Entry 4B8A (X-ray diffraction, 2.40 A resolution); this record covers chains A and B.

Chain A:
Protein: General negative regulator of transcription subunit 1
Source organism: Saccharomyces cerevisiae S288C
Notes: fragment: mif4g, residues 755-1000
UniProt: P25655 (NOT1_YEAST); residues 765-1010 here correspond to UniProt positions 755-1000 (UniProt number = residue number - 10)
Amino-acid sequence (249 residues; row label = number of the first residue in the row):
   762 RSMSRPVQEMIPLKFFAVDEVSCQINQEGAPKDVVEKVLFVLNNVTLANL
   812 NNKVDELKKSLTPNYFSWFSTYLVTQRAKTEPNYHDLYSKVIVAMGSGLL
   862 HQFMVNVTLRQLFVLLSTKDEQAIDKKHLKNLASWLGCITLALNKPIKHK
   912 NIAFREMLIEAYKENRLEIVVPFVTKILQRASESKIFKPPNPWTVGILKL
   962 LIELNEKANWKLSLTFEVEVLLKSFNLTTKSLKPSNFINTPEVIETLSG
Unresolved in the structure: 762-768, 1001-1010
Construct notes: expression tag (762-764)

Chain B:
Protein: Poly(a) ribonuclease POP2
Source organism: Saccharomyces cerevisiae S288C
Notes: EC 3.1.13.4; fragment: nuclease domain, residues 151-433
UniProt: P39008 (POP2_YEAST); residues 7-289 here correspond to UniProt positions 151-433 (UniProt number = residue number + 144)
Amino-acid sequence (286 residues; numbered 4 to 289; the number before each row is that of its first residue):
     4 RSMFLPPPNYLFVRDVWKSNLYSEFAVIRQLVSQYNHVSISTEFVGTLAR
    54 PIGTFRSKVDYHYQTMRANVDFLNPIQLGLSLSDANGNKPDNGPSTWQFN
   104 FEFDPKKEIMSTESLELLRKSGINFEKHENLGIDVFEFSQLLMDSGLMMD
   154 DSVTWITYHAAYDLGFLINILMNDSMPNNKEDFEWWVHQYMPNFYDLNLV
   204 YKIIQEFKNPQLQQSSQQQQQQQYSLTTLADELGLPRFSIFTTTGGQSLL
   254 MLLSFCQLSKLSMHKFPNGTDFAKYQGVIYGIDGDQ
Unresolved in the structure: 4-5, 54-60, 119-124, 213-225, 284-289
Construct notes: expression tag (4-6)
UniProt features mapped onto this chain:
  - binding site (a divalent metal cation): Ser44, Glu46, Asp166, Gln250

Interface between chain A and chain B:
Contacting residue pairs - 34 pairs, chain A then chain B:
  Asn905(A) - Met152(B)
  Asn905(A) - Gln192(B)
  Lys906(A) - Met152(B)  hydrogen bond (side chain-backbone)
  Lys906(A) - Asp153(B)
  Pro907(A) - Met146(B)
  Pro907(A) - Met151(B)
  Pro907(A) - Met152(B)
  Ile908(A) - Asp147(B)
  Lys909(A) - Asp147(B)
  His910(A) - Arg32(B)  hydrogen bond
  His910(A) - Asp147(B)  hydrogen bond (backbone-backbone)
  Arg916(A) - Glu140(B)  salt bridge
  Arg916(A) - Gln143(B)
  Lys946(A) - Trp188(B)
  Lys946(A) - Trp189(B)
  Ile947(A) - Trp189(B)  hydrophobic
  Ile947(A) - Gln192(B)
  Ile947(A) - Tyr193(B)
  Phe948(A) - Met152(B)  hydrophobic
  Pro951(A) - Met175(B)
  Pro951(A) - Asn176(B)  hydrogen bond (backbone-side chain)
  Pro951(A) - Asp177(B)
  Asn952(A) - Met146(B)  hydrogen bond
  Asn952(A) - Tyr193(B)
  Pro953(A) - Phe139(B)  hydrophobic
  Pro953(A) - Ser142(B)
  Pro953(A) - Gln143(B)
  Pro953(A) - Ile173(B)
  Pro953(A) - Leu174(B)
  Pro953(A) - Asn176(B)
  Trp954(A) - Gln143(B)
  Trp954(A) - Met146(B)  hydrophobic
  Trp954(A) - Asp147(B)  hydrogen bond
  Gly957(A) - Gln143(B)
Interface residues without a listed pair, chain A (18 interface residues in all): Lys911, Val956, Lys960
Interface residues without a listed pair, chain B (21 interface residues in all): Tyr25, Gly149

Summary:
18 residues of chain A and 21 residues of chain B are in contact; the contacts include 6 hydrogen bonds and 1
salt bridge. Among the polar pairs are Arg916(A)-Glu140(B), Lys906(A)-Met152(B) and His910(A)-Arg32(B).
UniProt lists 4 divalent metal cation-binding residues on chain B.
Chain A is General negative regulator of transcription subunit 1 and chain B is Poly(a) ribonuclease POP2,
both from Saccharomyces cerevisiae S288C; the structure, Structure of yeast NOT1 MIF4G domain co-crystallized
with CAF1, was determined by X-ray diffraction, deposited together with 4B89, 4B8B and 4B8C.
